PDB entry 5L6A | X-ray diffraction, 2.80 A resolution | chains K and W of the 28 polymer chains in the assembly

# Chain K
Name: Proteasome subunit beta type-8, Proteasome subunit beta type-5
From: Mus musculus
Notes: EC 3.4.25.1
Reference sequence: chimeric construct of P28063, P30656: residues 1-138 from P28063 (PSB8_MOUSE) positions 73-210 (UniProt number = residue number + 72); residues 139-211 from P30656 positions 215-287 (UniProt number = residue number + 76)
Chain sequence (211 residues; each row starts with the number of its first residue):
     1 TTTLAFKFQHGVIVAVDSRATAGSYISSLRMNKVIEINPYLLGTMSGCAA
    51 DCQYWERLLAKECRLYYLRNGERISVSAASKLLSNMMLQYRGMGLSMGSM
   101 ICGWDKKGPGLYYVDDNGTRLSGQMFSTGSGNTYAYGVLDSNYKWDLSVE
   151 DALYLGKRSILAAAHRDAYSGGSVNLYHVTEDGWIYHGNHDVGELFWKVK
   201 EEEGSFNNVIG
Covalently attached groups: compound 79L linked to Thr-1
Metal / ion sites: Mg2+: Ala-164, Asp-167, Ser-170 (shared with Asp-204(W) of chain W)
Ligand contacts: 79L ((2S)-3-(4-methoxyphenyl)-N-[(2S,3S,4R)-4-methyl-3,5-bis(oxidanyl)-1-phenyl-pentan-2-yl]-2-[[(2R)-2-(2-morpholin-4-ylethanoylamino)propanoyl]amino]propanamide): Arg-19, Ala-20, Thr-21, Ser-27, Met-31, Asn-32, Lys-33, Met-45, Ser-46, Gly-47, Cys-48, Ala-49, Cys-52, Ser-96, Ser-130, Tyr-169
From the paper describing this entry:
  - binding site for 79L: Thr-1
  - catalytic residues: Thr-1 (citing earlier work)

# Chain W
Name: Proteasome subunit beta type-3
From: Saccharomyces cerevisiae (strain ATCC 204508 / S288c)
Notes: EC 3.4.25.1
Reference sequence: P25451 (PSB3_YEAST); residues 0-204 here correspond to UniProt positions 1-205 (UniProt number = residue number + 1)
Chain sequence (205 residues; each row starts with the number of its first residue; numbering starts at 0):
     0 MSDPSSINGGIVVAMTGKDCVAIACDLRLGSQSLGVSNKFEKIFHYGHVF
    50 LGITGLATDVTTLNEMFRYKTNLYKLKEERAIEPETFTQLVSSSLYERRF
   100 GPYFVGPVVAGINSKSGKPFIAGFDLIGCIDEAKDFIVSGTASDQLFGMC
   150 ESLYEPNLEPEDLFETISQALLNAADRDALSGWGAVVYIIKKDEVVKRYL
   200 KMRQD
Disordered / not traced: 0
Metal / ion sites: Mg2+: Asp-204 (shared with Ala-164(K), Asp-167(K), Ser-170(K) of chain K)
Ligand contacts: 79L ((2S)-3-(4-methoxyphenyl)-N-[(2S,3S,4R)-4-methyl-3,5-bis(oxidanyl)-1-phenyl-pentan-2-yl]-2-[[(2R)-2-(2-morpholin-4-ylethanoylamino)propanoyl]amino]propanamide): Asp-124, Leu-125, Ile-126
Swiss-Prot annotation at these positions:
  - modified residue: Ser-30 (Phosphoserine)
  - cross-link: Lys-69 (Glycyl lysine isopeptide (Lys-Gly) (interchain with G-Cter in ubiquitin))

# Interface between chain K and chain W
Residue-residue contacts (45; chain K residue first):
  Arg-19(K) / Asp-204(W)  salt bridge
  Ser-24(K) / Asp-177(W)
  Ser-24(K) / Ala-178(W)  hydrogen bond (backbone-backbone)
  Ser-24(K) / Leu-179(W)
  Tyr-25(K) / Gln-144(W)
  Tyr-25(K) / Arg-176(W)
  Ile-26(K) / Asp-175(W)
  Ile-26(K) / Arg-176(W)  hydrogen bond (backbone-side chain)
  Ile-26(K) / Asp-177(W)
  Ile-26(K) / Ala-178(W)
  Ser-27(K) / Arg-176(W)  hydrogen bond (backbone-side chain)
  Ser-28(K) / Arg-176(W)
  Leu-29(K) / Asp-175(W)
  Leu-29(K) / Arg-176(W)
  Tyr-134(K) / Leu-33(W)
  Ala-164(K) / Asp-204(W)
  His-165(K) / Trp-182(W)  hydrogen bond (backbone-side chain)
  His-165(K) / Gln-203(W)  hydrogen bond (side chain-backbone)
  Arg-166(K) / Ser-32(W)
  Arg-166(K) / Leu-33(W)
  Arg-166(K) / Gly-34(W)  hydrogen bond (side chain-backbone)
  Arg-166(K) / Val-35(W)
  Arg-166(K) / Trp-182(W)
  Asp-167(K) / Ser-32(W)
  Ala-168(K) / Arg-27(W)
  Ala-168(K) / Ser-32(W)  hydrogen bond (backbone-backbone)
  Ala-168(K) / Ala-178(W)
  Tyr-169(K) / Ser-32(W)
  Tyr-169(K) / Leu-179(W)
  Ser-170(K) / Asp-204(W)
  Gly-171(K) / Asp-204(W)
  Gly-172(K) / Arg-202(W)  hydrogen bond (backbone-side chain)
  Gly-172(K) / Asp-204(W)  hydrogen bond (backbone-side chain)
  Asp-191(K) / Arg-202(W)  salt bridge
  Val-192(K) / Asp-204(W)
  Gly-193(K) / Arg-202(W)
  Phe-196(K) / Gln-203(W)
  Trp-197(K) / Lys-200(W)
  Trp-197(K) / Met-201(W)
  Trp-197(K) / Gln-203(W)
  Asn-208(K) / Asn-37(W)
  Asn-208(K) / Lys-38(W)  hydrogen bond (backbone-side chain)
  Val-209(K) / Asn-37(W)
  Val-209(K) / Gln-203(W)
  Ile-210(K) / Lys-38(W)
Other interface residues (no listed pair), chain K (26 interface residues in all): Gly-211
Other interface residues (no listed pair), chain W (20 interface residues in all): Gln-31

# In short
26 residues of chain K face 20 of chain W across their interface; the contacts include 10 hydrogen bonds and 2
salt bridges. Among the polar pairs are Arg-19(K)/Asp-204(W), Asp-191(K)/Arg-202(W) and Ile-26(K)/Arg-176(W).
Ligands of chain W: compound 79L. From the paper: the catalytic residue Thr-1(K); a binding site for 79L at
Thr-1(K).
Here chain K is Proteasome subunit beta type-8, Proteasome subunit beta type-5 (Mus musculus) and chain W is
Proteasome subunit beta type-3 (Saccharomyces cerevisiae (strain ATCC 204508 / S288c)). Entry 5L6A (Yeast 20S
proteasome with mouse beta5i (1-138) and mouse beta6 (97-111; 118-133) in complex with epoxyketone ...) was
determined by X-ray diffraction together with 5L52, 5L54, 5L55, 5L5A, 5L5B, 5L5D and 30 further entries from
the same study.
